2M3M - chains A and B; structure by solution NMR.

Chain A:
Protein: Disks large homolog 1
Source organism: Homo sapiens
Notes: fragment: hDlgPDZ2
UniProtKB: Q12959 (DLG1_HUMAN); residues 318-406 here = UniProt positions 318-406
Sequence (97 residues; each row starts with the number of its first residue):
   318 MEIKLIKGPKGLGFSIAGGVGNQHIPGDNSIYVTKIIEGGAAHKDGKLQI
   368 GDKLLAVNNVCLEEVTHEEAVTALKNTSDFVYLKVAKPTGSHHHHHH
Unresolved in the structure: 412-414
Construct notes: expression tag (407-414)
UniProt features mapped onto this chain:
  - modified residue: Y399 (Phosphotyrosine)

Chain B:
Protein: Protein E6
Source organism: Human papillomavirus
Notes: fragment: e6ct11
UniProtKB: P26554 (VE6_HPV51); numbering as in UniProt (aligned over 141-151)
Sequence (11 residues; each row starts with the number of its first residue):
   141 ERTRQRNETQV
Modified / non-standard residues: E141 (pyroglutamic acid; PCA)
UniProt features mapped onto this chain:
  - motif: T149 to V151 (PDZ-binding domain)

Interface between chain A and chain B:
Contacting residue pairs (35; chain A residue first):
  K327(A) - Q150(B)
  G328(A) - V151(B)
  L329(A) - V151(B)
  G330(A) - V151(B)
  F331(A) - Q150(B)
  F331(A) - V151(B)
  S332(A) - E148(B)
  S332(A) - T149(B)
  S332(A) - Q150(B)
  I333(A) - E148(B)
  I333(A) - T149(B)
  I333(A) - V151(B)
  A334(A) - E148(B)
  V337(A) - Q145(B)
  G338(A) - Q145(B)
  G338(A) - R146(B)
  N339(A) - R144(B)
  N339(A) - Q145(B)
  N339(A) - R146(B)
  N339(A) - N147(B)
  K352(A) - E148(B)
  I354(A) - Q150(B)
  H384(A) - T143(B)
  H384(A) - R144(B)
  H384(A) - N147(B)
  H384(A) - T149(B)
  E385(A) - E141(B)
  E385(A) - R142(B)
  E385(A) - T143(B)
  V388(A) - T143(B)
  V388(A) - V151(B)
  T389(A) - R142(B)
  L391(A) - V151(B)
  K392(A) - Q150(B)
  K392(A) - V151(B)
Other interface residues (no listed pair), chain A (21 interface residues in all): T351, T383
From the paper, about this interface:
  - residue pairs: R146(B)-G338(A), R146(B)-N339(A)
  - interface residues, chain B: T143(B), E148(B), Q150(B)

Overview:
21 residues of chain A and 11 residues of chain B are in contact. The paper describes contacts between R146(B)
and G338(A) and R146(B) and N339(A). From the paper: interface residues T143(B), E148(B) and Q150(B).
Chain A is Disks large homolog 1 (Homo sapiens) and chain B is Protein E6 (Human papillomavirus); the
structure, Solution structure of a complex consisting of hDlg/SAP-97 residues 318-406 and HPV51 oncoprotein E6
residues 141-151, was determined by solution NMR.
